PDB entry 6SLJ | X-ray diffraction, 3.04 A resolution | chains A and Q of the 6 polymer chains in the assembly

[Chain A]
Molecule: RagA protein
From: Porphyromonas gingivalis (strain ATCC BAA-308 / W83)
UniProt: Q7MXJ7 (Q7MXJ7_PORGI); numbering as in UniProt (aligned over 21-1017)
Sequence (997 residues; numbered 21 to 1017; the number before each row is that of its first residue):
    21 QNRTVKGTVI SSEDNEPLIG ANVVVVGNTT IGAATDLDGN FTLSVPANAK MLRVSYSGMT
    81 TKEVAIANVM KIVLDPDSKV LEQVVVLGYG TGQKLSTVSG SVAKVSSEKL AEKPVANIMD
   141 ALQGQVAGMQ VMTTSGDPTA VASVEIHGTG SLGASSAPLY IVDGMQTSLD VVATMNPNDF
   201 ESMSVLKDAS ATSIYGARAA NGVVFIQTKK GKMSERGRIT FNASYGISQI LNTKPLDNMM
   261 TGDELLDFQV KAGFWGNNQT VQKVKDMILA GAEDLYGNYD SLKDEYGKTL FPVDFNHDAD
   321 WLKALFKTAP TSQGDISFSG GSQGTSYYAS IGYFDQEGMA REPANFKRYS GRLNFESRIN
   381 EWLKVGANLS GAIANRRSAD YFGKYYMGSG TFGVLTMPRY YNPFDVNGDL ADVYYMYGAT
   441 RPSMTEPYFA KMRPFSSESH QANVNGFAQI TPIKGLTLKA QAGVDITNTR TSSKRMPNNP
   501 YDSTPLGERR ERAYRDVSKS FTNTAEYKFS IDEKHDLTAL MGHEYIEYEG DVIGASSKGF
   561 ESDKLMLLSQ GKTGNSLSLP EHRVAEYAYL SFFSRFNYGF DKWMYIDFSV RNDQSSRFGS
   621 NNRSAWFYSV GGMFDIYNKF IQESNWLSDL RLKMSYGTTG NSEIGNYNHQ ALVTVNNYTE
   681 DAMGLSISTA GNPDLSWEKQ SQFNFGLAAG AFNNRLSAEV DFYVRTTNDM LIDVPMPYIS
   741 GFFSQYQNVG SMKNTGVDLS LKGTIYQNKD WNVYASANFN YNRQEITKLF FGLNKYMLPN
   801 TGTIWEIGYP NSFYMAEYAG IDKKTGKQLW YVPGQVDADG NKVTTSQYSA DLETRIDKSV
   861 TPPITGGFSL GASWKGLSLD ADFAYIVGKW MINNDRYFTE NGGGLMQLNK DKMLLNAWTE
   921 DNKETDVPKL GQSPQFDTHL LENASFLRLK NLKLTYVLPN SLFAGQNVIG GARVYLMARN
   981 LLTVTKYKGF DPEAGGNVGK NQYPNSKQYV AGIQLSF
Disordered / not traced: 21-114, 837-841
Small-molecule neighbours: 1,2-Distearoyl-sn-glycerophosphoethanolamine (3PE): Ala468, Ile470, Ala480, Phe521, Asn523, His543, Tyr545, Leu590

[Chain Q]
Molecule: Ala-ser-thr-thr-gly-ala-asn-ser-gln-arg
From: Porphyromonas gingivalis W83
Sequence (10 residues; each row starts with the number of its first residue):
     1 ASTTGANSQR

[Chain A / chain Q interface]
Residue-residue contacts - 27 pairs, chain A then chain Q:
  Tyr405(A) with Ser2(Q); Thr3(Q), hydrogen bond (backbone-backbone); Asn7(Q)
  Tyr406(A) with Ala1(Q); Ser2(Q)
  Met407(A) with Ala1(Q), hydrogen bond (backbone-backbone)
  Phe412(A) with Thr3(Q)
  Asn800(A) with Ser8(Q); Gln9(Q), hydrogen bond (backbone-backbone)
  Thr801(A) with Gln9(Q)
  Asn894(A) with Ala6(Q); Asn7(Q); Ser8(Q)
  Tyr897(A) with Gly5(Q); Ala6(Q)
  Phe898(A) with Thr3(Q); Gly5(Q); Ala6(Q)
  Leu905(A) with Thr3(Q)
  Phe936(A) with Ala6(Q), hydrophobic; Ser8(Q)
  Asn997(A) with Gln9(Q), hydrogen bond (side chain-backbone); Arg10(Q)
  Val998(A) with Ser8(Q); Arg10(Q)
  Lys1000(A) with Asn7(Q); Arg10(Q)
Also at the interface, not in a pair above, chain A (15 interface residues in all): Leu908
Also at the interface, not in a pair above, chain Q (10 interface residues in all): Thr4

[Summary]
15 residues of chain A face 10 of chain Q across their interface, with 4 hydrogen bonds. Polar pairs include
Asn997(A)-Gln9(Q), Tyr405(A)-Thr3(Q) and Met407(A)-Ala1(Q). Bound to chain A:
1,2-Distearoyl-sn-glycerophosphoethanolamine.
Here chain A is RagA protein (Porphyromonas gingivalis (strain ATCC BAA-308 / W83)) and chain Q is
Ala-ser-thr-thr-gly-ala-asn-ser-gln-arg (Porphyromonas gingivalis W83). Entry 6SLJ (Structure of the RagAB
peptide transporter) was determined by X-ray diffraction together with 6SLI, 6SLN, 6SM3, 6SML and 6SMQ from
the same study.
